PDB entry 6WM9 | X-ray diffraction, 2.45 A resolution | chains A and B of the 3 polymer chains in the assembly

Chain A:
Name: Reticulocyte binding protein 2b
Source organism: Plasmodium vivax (strain Salvador I)
UniProt: A5K736 (A5K736_PLAVS); residues 169-470 here correspond to UniProt positions 15-316 (UniProt number = residue number - 154)
Sequence (307 residues; each row starts with the number of its first residue):
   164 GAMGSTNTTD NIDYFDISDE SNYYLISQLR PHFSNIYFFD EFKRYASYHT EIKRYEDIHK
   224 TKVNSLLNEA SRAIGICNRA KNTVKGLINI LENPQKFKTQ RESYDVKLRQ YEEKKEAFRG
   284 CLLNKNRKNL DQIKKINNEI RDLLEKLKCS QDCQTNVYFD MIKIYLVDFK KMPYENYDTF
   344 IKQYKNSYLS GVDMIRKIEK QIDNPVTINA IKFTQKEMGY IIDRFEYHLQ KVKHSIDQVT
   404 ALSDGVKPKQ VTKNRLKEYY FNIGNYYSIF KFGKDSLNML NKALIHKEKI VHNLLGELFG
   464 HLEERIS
Not modelled in the structure: 164-167, 464-470
Disulfide bonds: Cys240-Cys284, Cys312-Cys316
Differences from the reference sequence: expression tag (164-168)

Chain B:
Name: 237235 Fab heavy chain
Source organism: Homo sapiens
Notes: fragment: human antibody Fab heavy chain; antibody fragment or engineered binder
Sequence (235 residues; row label = number of the first residue in the row):
     1 TGVHSQVQLV ESGGGVVQPG RSLRLSCAAS GFMFNSYGMH WVRQAPGKGL EWMAFISYDG
    61 SDDYYGDSVK GRITISRDNS KNTLFLHINS LRTEDTAVYY CAKESNYGEN AFDVWGHGTM
   121 VTVSSASTKG PSVFPLAPSS KSTSGGTAAL GCLVKDYFPE PVTVSWNSGA LTSGVHTFPA
   181 VLQSSGLYSL SSVVTVPSSS LGTQTYICNV NHKPSNTKVD KKVEPKSCDK THTCP
Not modelled in the structure: 1-5, 231-235
Disulfide bonds: Cys27-Cys101, Cys152-Cys208

Interface between chain A and chain B:
Residue-residue contacts (19):
  Asp173(A) - Tyr107(B)
  Asn174(A) - Asn106(B)  hydrogen bond (side chain-backbone)
  Asn174(A) - Tyr107(B)
  Asn174(A) - Gly108(B)
  Gln191(A) - Glu109(B)
  Leu192(A) - Glu109(B)
  Arg193(A) - Glu109(B)  salt bridge
  Arg193(A) - Asn110(B)  hydrogen bond
  Lys434(A) - Ser61(B)  hydrogen bond
  Lys434(A) - Asp62(B)  salt bridge
  Lys437(A) - Tyr58(B)  hydrogen bond
  Lys437(A) - Asp59(B)  salt bridge
  Lys437(A) - Ser61(B)
  Asp438(A) - Tyr58(B)  hydrogen bond
  Asn441(A) - Asn35(B)
  Asn441(A) - Ser36(B)  hydrogen bond (side chain-backbone)
  Asn441(A) - Tyr58(B)
  Lys445(A) - Ser36(B)  hydrogen bond (side chain-backbone)
  Lys445(A) - Tyr37(B)
Other interface residues (no listed pair), chain A (13 interface residues in all): Asp176, Asp203, Lys244
Other interface residues (no listed pair), chain B (14 interface residues in all): Tyr64, Glu104
From the paper, about this interface:
  - epitope / paratope residues, chain A: Asp173(A), Gln191(A)

In short:
Chain A and chain B form an interface of 13 and 14 residues respectively; the contacts include 7 hydrogen
bonds and 3 salt bridges. Among the polar pairs are Arg193(A)-Glu109(B), Lys434(A)-Asp62(B) and
Lys437(A)-Asp59(B). The paper reports epitope/paratope residues Asp173(A) and Gln191(A).
Chain A is Reticulocyte binding protein 2b (Plasmodium vivax (strain Salvador I)) and chain B is 237235 Fab
heavy chain (Homo sapiens); the structure, Plasmodium vivax reticulocyte binding protein 2b (PvRBP2b) bound to
human monoclonal antibody 237235, was determined by X-ray diffraction together with 6WNO, 6WQO and 6WTY from
the same study.
